PDB entry 3MAN | X-ray diffraction, 1.60 A resolution | chain A

[Chain A]
Protein: Protein (beta-MANNANASE)
From: Thermobifida fusca
Amino-acid sequence (302 residues; row label = number of the first residue in the row):
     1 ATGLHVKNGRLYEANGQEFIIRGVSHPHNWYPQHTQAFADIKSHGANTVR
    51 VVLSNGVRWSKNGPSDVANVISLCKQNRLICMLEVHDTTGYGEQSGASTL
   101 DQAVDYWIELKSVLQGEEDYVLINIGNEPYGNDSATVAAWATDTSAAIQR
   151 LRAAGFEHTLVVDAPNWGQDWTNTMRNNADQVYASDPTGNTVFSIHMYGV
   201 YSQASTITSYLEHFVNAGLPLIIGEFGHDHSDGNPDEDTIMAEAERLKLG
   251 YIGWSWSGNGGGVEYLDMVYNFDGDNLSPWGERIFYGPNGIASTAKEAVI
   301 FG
Disordered / not traced: 229-233
Cystine bridges: Cys-74/Cys-81

[Summary]
Chain A is Protein (beta-MANNANASE) (Thermobifida fusca); the structure, Mannohexaose complex of
thermomonospora fusca beta-mannanase, was determined by X-ray diffraction together with 1BQC and 2MAN from the
same study.
